PDB entry 4OMD | X-ray diffraction, 2.70 A resolution | chains A and H

== Chain A ==
Molecule: Furin
Source organism: Homo sapiens
Notes: EC 3.4.21.75
UniProt: P09958 (FURIN_HUMAN); residue numbers follow UniProt; this construct covers 108-574
Amino-acid sequence (482 residues; numbered 108 to 589; the number before each row is that of its first residue):
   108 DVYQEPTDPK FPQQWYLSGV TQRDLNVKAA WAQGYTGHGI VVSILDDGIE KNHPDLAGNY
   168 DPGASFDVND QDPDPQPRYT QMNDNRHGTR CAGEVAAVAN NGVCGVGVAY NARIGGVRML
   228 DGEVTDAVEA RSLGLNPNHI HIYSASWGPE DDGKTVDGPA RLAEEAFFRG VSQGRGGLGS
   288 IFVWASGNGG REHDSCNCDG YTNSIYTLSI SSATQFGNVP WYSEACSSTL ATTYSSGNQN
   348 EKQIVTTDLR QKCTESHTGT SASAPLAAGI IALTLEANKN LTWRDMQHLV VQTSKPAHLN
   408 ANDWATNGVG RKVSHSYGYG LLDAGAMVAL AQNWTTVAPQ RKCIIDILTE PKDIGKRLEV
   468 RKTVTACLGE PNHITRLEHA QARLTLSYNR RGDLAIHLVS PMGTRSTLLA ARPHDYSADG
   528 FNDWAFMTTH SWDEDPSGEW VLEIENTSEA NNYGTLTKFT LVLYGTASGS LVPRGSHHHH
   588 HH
Not modelled in the structure: 108, 575-589
Sequence notes: expression tag (575-589)
Cystine bridges: C211-C360, C303-C333, C450-C474
Metal / ion sites: Ca2+ site 1: D115, D162, V205, N208, V210, G212; Ca2+ site 2: D174, D179, D181; Ca2+ site 3: D258, D301, E331; Na+: T309, S311, T314

== Chain H ==
Molecule: phenylacetyl-Arg-Val-Arg-(amidomethyl)benzamidine
Amino-acid sequence (5 residues; each row starts with the number of its first residue):
     1 XRVRX
Modified positions: HY1 (phenylacetaldehyde) at position 1; 00S (4-(aminomethyl)benzenecarboximidamide) at position 5

== Chain A / chain H interface ==
Residue-residue contacts - 32 pairs, chain A then chain H:
  D154(A) with R4(H), salt bridge
  D191(A) with R4(H), hydrogen bond (backbone-side chain)
  N192(A) with R4(H), hydrogen bond
  H194(A) with R4(H); 00S_5(H)
  L227(A) with R4(H)
  V231(A) with HY1_1(H); R2(H)
  E236(A) with R2(H), salt bridge
  S253(A) with R4(H); 00S_5(H)
  W254(A) with V3(H); 00S_5(H)
  G255(A) with R2(H); V3(H), hydrogen bond (backbone-backbone); 00S_5(H)
  P256(A) with HY1_1(H); R2(H); 00S_5(H)
  E257(A) with HY1_1(H)
  D258(A) with 00S_5(H)
  D264(A) with R2(H), salt bridge
  G265(A) with R2(H), hydrogen bond (backbone-side chain)
  A292(A) with 00S_5(H)
  S293(A) with 00S_5(H)
  G294(A) with 00S_5(H)
  N295(A) with 00S_5(H)
  D306(A) with 00S_5(H)
  Y308(A) with R2(H), hydrogen bond
  T309(A) with 00S_5(H)
  T367(A) with 00S_5(H)
  S368(A) with 00S_5(H)
Interface residues without a listed pair, chain A (25 interface residues in all): W291

== Summary ==
25 residues of chain A face 5 of chain H across their interface; the contacts include 5 hydrogen bonds and 3
salt bridges. Polar pairs include D154(A)-R4(H), E236(A)-R2(H) and D264(A)-R2(H). The Ca2+ site 1 is built by
D115(A), D162(A), V205(A), N208(A), V210(A) and G212(A).
Chain A is Furin (Homo sapiens) and chain H is phenylacetyl-Arg-Val-Arg-(amidomethyl)benzamidine; the
structure, X-ray structure of human furin in complex with the competitive inhibitor Phac-RVR-Amba, was
determined by X-ray diffraction, deposited together with 4OMC.
